PDB entry 4UWG | X-ray diffraction, 2.70 A resolution | chain A

# Chain A
Name: Phosphatidylinositol 3-kinase catalytic subunit type 3
From: Homo sapiens
Notes: EC 2.7.1.137; fragment: vps34 helical and kinase domains, residues 282-879
UniProtKB: Q8NEB9 (PK3C3_HUMAN); residue numbers follow UniProt; this construct covers 282-879
Chain sequence (601 residues; numbered 279 to 879; the number before each row is that of its first residue):
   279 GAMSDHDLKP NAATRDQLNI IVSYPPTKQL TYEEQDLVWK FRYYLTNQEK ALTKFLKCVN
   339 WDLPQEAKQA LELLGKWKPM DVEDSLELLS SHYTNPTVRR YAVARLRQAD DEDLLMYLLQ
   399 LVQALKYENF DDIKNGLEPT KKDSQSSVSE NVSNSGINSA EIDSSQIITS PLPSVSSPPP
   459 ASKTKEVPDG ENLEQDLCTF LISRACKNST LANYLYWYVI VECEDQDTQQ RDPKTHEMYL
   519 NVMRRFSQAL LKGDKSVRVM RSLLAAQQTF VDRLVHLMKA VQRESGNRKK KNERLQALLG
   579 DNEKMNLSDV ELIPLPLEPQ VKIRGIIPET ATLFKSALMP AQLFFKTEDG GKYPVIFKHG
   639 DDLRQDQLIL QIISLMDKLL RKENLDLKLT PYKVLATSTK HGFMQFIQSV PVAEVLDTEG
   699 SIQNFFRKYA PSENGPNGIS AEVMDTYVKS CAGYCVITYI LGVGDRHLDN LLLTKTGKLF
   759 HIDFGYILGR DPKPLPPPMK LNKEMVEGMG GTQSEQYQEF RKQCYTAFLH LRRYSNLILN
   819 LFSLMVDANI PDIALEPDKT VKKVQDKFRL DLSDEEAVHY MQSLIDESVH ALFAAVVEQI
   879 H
Unresolved in the structure: 279-285, 417-437, 452-470, 870-879
Construct notes: expression tag (279-281)
Swiss-Prot annotation at these positions:
  - region: Leu-611 to Met-617 (G-loop), Gly-740 to Asn-748 (Catalytic loop), His-759 to Asn-780 (Activation loop)
  - modified residue: Ser-282 (Phosphoserine)
Small-molecule neighbours: RBQ ((8S)-2-(morpholin-4-yl)-9-[2-(propan-2-yloxy)ethyl]-8-(trifluoromethyl)-6,7,8,9-tetrahydro-4H-pyrimido[1,2-a]pyrimidin-4-one): Phe-612, Ser-614, Pro-618, Ile-634, Lys-636, Asp-644, Tyr-670, Met-682, Gln-683, Phe-684, Ile-685, Ser-687, Pro-689, Leu-750, Phe-758, Ile-760, Asp-761

# In short
Ligands of chain A: compound RBQ.
Chain A is Phosphatidylinositol 3-kinase catalytic subunit type 3 (Homo sapiens); the structure, Discovery of
(2S)-8-((3R)-3-Methylmorpholin-4-yl)-1-(3-methyl-2-oxo-
butyl)-2-(trifluoromethyl)-3,4-dihydro-2H-pyrimido(1,2-a)pyrimidin-6- one: a Novel Potent and Selective
Inhibitor of Vps34 for the Treatment ..., was determined by X-ray diffraction (same publication as 4UWF, 4UWH,
4UWK and 4UWL).
